2BHF - chain A; structure by X-ray diffraction, 2.50 A resolution.

# Chain A
Molecule: Spore coat protein A
From: Bacillus subtilis
UniProt: P07788 (COTA_BACSU); residues 1-513 here = UniProt positions 1-513
Sequence (513 residues; numbered 1 to 513; the number before each row is that of its first residue):
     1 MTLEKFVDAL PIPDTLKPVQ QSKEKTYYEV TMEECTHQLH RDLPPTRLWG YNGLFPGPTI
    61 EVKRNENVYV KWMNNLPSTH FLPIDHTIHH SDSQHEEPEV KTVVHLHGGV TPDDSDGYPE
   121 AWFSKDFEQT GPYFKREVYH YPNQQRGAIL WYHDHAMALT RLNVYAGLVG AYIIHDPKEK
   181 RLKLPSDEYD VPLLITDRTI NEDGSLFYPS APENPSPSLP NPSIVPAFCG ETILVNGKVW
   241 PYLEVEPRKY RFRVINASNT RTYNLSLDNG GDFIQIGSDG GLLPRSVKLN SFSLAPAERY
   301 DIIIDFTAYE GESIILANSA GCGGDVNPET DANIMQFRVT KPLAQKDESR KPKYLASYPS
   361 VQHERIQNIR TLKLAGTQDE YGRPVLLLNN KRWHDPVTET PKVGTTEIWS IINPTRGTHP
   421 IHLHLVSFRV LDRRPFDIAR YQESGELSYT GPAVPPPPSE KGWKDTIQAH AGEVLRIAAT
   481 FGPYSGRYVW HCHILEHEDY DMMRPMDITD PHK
Disordered / not traced: 1, 90-95, 512-513
Cystine bridges: Cys229-Cys322
Ion coordination: Cu+ site 1: His105, His422; Cu+ site 2: His107, His153, His493; Cu+ site 3: His155, His424, His491; Cu+ site 4: His419, Cys492, His497
UniProt features mapped onto this chain:
  - binding site (Cu cation): His105, His107, His153, His155, His419, His422, His424, His491, Cys492, His493, His497, Met502
  - site (Plays a crucial role in the protonation steps): Asp116, Glu498
  - mutagenesis: Asp116 (D116A: 5-fold decrease in catalytic efficiency with ABTS as substrate. 785-fold decrease in catalytic efficiency with 2,6-DMP as substrate ...), Arg146 (R146K: 357-fold decrease in catalytic efficiency with ABTS as substrate. 152-fold decrease in catalytic efficiency with SGZ as substrate), Leu386 (L386A: Slight decrease in catalytic efficiency. Shows minimal changes in the structure of the copper centers), Arg429 (R429K: 25-fold decrease in catalytic efficiency with ABTS as substrate. 30-fold decrease in catalytic efficiency with SGZ as substrate), Leu431 (L431F: Retains approximately 50% of the wild-type activity with both ABTS and SGZ), Arg476 (R476K: Retains approximately 20% of the wild-type activity with both ABTS and SGZ), Ala478 (A478F: Retains approximately 70% of the wild-type activity with both ABTS and SGZ), Thr480 (T480A: Retains approximately 60% of the wild-type activity with both ABTS and SGZ; T480F: Retains approximately 30% of the wild-type activity with SGZ but does not affect activity with ABTS), His491 (H491C: Decreases copper content. Strong decrease in catalytic efficiency with both ABTS and SGZ), His493 (H493A: Does not affect copper content. Strong decrease in catalytic efficiency with both ABTS and SGZ; H493C: Decreases copper content. Strong decrease in catalytic efficiency with both ABTS and SGZ), Ile494 (I494A: Strong decrease in catalytic efficiency. Significant differences in both the type 1 and type 2 copper centers), His497 (H497A: Loss of laccase activity. Mutant fails to develop the dark brown phenotype typical of the wild type strain. Decreases copper content), 2 further mutagenesis entries in UniProt
Reported in the primary citation:
  - Cu+ coordination: His105, His422
  - catalytic residues: Glu498 (proposed by the authors, not directly observed)

# In short
The Cu+ site 1 is built by His105 and His422. The Cu+ site 2 is built by His107, His153 and His493. UniProt
lists 12 Cu cation-binding residues and 14 mutagenesis sites. From the paper: the catalytic residue Glu498;
Cu+ coordination by His105 and His422.
Chain A is Spore coat protein A (Bacillus subtilis); the structure, 3D structure of the reduced form of CotA,
was determined by X-ray diffraction together with 1W6L, 1W6W and 1W8E from the same study.
